PDB entry 9GA4 | electron microscopy, 3.70 A resolution | chains B and F of the 6 polymer chains in the assembly

[Chain B]
Molecule: UvrABC system protein A
Source organism: Mycobacterium tuberculosis
UniProtKB: P9WQK7 (UVRA_MYCTU); residues 1-972 here = UniProt positions 1-972
Amino-acid sequence (993 residues; numbered -20 to 972; the number before each row is that of its first residue; numbers below 1 keep their minus sign (Met-20 is residue -20)):
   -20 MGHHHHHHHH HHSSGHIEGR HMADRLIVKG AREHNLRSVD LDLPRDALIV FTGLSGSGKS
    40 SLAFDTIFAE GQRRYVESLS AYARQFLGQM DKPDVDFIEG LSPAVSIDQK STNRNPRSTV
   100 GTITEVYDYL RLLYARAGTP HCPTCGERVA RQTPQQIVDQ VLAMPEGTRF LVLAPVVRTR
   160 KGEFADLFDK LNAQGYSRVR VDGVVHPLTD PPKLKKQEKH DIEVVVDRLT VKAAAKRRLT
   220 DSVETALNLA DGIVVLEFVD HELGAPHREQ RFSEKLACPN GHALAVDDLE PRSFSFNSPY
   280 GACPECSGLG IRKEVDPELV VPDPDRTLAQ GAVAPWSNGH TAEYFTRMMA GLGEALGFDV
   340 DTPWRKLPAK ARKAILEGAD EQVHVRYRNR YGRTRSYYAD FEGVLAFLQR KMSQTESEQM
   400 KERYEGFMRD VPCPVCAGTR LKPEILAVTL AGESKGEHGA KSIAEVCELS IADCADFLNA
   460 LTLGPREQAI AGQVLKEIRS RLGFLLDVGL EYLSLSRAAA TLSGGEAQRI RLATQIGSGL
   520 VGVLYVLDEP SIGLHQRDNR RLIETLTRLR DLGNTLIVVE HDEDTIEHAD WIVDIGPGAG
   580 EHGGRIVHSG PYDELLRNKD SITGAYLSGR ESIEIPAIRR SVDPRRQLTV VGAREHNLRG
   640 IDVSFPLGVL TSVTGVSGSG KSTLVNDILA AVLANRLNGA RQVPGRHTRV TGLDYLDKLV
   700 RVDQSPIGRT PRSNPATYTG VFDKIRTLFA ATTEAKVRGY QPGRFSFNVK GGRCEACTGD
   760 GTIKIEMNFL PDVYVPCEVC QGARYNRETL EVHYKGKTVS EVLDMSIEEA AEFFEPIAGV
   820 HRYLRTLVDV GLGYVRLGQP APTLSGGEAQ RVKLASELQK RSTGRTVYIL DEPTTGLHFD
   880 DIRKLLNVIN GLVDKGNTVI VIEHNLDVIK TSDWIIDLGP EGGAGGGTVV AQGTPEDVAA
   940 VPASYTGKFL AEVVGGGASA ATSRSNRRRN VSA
Not modelled in the structure: -20 to 0, 61-74, 122-132, 252-266, 954-972
Construct notes: initiating methionine (-20); expression tag (-19 to 0)
Metal / ion sites: Zn2+ site 1: Cys282, Cys285, Cys412, Cys415; Zn2+ site 2: Cys753, Cys756, Cys776, Cys779

[Chain F]
Molecule: 42-nt DNA strand
Sequence (42 nucleotides; numbered 1 to 37 plus 5 insertion-coded residues; the number before each row is that of its first residue; a row labelled like 23A-23E holds insertion residues (23A, then the next letters in order)):
     1 TAGTCACATC AGTGATCAGT GGT
23A-23E TCCGG
    24 AACCACTGAT CACT
Not modelled in the structure: 23A-23E

[Chain B / chain F interface]
Pairs across the interface (18):
  Arg93(B) - DA28(F)  phosphate contact
  Arg93(B) - DC29(F)  salt bridge to the phosphate
  Pro95(B) - DA28(F)  sugar contact
  Arg96(B) - DC26(F)  sugar contact
  Arg96(B) - DA28(F)  hydrogen bond to the sugar
  Tyr370(B) - DT37(F)  phosphate contact
  Glu397(B) - DC27(F)  sugar contact
  Glu397(B) - DA28(F)  phosphate contact
  Gln398(B) - DA28(F)  hydrogen bond to the phosphate
  Gln398(B) - DT30(F)  base contact
  Pro705(B) - DG31(F)  phosphate contact
  Ile706(B) - DG31(F)  sugar contact
  Ser712(B) - DG31(F)  phosphate contact
  Ser712(B) - DA32(F)  hydrogen bond to the phosphate
  Thr716(B) - DA32(F)  phosphate contact
  Thr716(B) - DT33(F)  phosphate contact
  Tyr717(B) - DA32(F)  phosphate contact
  Asn747(B) - DT33(F)  phosphate contact
Interface residues without a listed pair, chain B (16 interface residues in all): Asn92, Asn94, Asp722, Arg725
Interface residues without a listed pair, chain F (10 interface residues in all): DC34

[Summary]
16 residues of chain B face 10 of chain F across their interface, with 3 hydrogen bonds and 1 salt bridge.
Among the polar pairs are Arg96(B)-DA28(F), Gln398(B)-DA28(F) and Ser712(B)-DA32(F). Cys282(B), Cys285(B),
Cys412(B) and Cys415(B) form the Zn2+ site 1.
Chain B is UvrABC system protein A (Mycobacterium tuberculosis) and chain F is a 42-nt DNA strand; the
structure, MtUvrA2UvrB2 bound to damaged oligonucleotide, was determined by electron microscopy, deposited
together with 9GA2, 9GA3 and 9GA5.
